7UY6 - chains A and G of the 8 polymer chains in the assembly; structure by electron microscopy, 2.90 A resolution.

Chain A:
Molecule: Telomerase reverse transcriptase
From: Tetrahymena thermophila
Notes: EC 2.7.7.49
Reference sequence: O77448 (TERT_TETTH); residues 1-1117 here = UniProt positions 1-1117
Sequence (1117 residues; each row starts with the number of its first residue):
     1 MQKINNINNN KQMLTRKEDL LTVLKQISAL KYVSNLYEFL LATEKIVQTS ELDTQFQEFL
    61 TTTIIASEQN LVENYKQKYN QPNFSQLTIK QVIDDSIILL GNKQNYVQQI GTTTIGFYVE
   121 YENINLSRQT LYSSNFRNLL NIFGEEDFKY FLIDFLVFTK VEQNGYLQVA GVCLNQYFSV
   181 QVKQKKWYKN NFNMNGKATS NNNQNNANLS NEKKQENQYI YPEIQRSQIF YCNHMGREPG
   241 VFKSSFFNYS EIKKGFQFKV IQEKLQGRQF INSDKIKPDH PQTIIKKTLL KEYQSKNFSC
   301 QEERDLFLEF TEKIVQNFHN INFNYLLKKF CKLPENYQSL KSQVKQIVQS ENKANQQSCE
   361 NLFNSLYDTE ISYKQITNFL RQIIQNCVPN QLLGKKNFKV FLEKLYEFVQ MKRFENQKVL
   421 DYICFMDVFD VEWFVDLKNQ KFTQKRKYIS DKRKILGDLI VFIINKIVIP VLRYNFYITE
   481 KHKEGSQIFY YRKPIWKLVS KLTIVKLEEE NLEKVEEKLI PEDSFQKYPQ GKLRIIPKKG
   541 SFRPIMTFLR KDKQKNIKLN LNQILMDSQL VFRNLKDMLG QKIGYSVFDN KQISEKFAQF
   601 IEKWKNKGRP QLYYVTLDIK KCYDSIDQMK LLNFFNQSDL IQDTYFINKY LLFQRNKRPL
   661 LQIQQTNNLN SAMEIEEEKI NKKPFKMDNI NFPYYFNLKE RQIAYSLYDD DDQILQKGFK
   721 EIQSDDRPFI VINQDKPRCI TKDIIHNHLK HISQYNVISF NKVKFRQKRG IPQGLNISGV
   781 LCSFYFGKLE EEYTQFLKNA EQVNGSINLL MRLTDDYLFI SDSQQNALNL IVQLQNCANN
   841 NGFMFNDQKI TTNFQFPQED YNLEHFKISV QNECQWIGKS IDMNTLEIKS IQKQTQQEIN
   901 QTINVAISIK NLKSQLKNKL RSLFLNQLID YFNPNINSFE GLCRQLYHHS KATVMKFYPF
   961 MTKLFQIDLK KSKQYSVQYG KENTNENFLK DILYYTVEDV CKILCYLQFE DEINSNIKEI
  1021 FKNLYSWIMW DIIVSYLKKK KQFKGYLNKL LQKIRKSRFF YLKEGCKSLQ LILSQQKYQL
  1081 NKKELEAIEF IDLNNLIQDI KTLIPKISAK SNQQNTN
Not modelled in the structure: 1-10, 180-215, 252-280, 664-686, 1111-1117

Chain G:
Molecule: Telomerase associated protein p50
From: Tetrahymena thermophila
Reference sequence: D2CVN8 (TAP50_TETTS); residues 1-422 here = UniProt positions 1-422
Sequence (422 residues; each row starts with the number of its first residue):
     1 MKLLLQNQNI FQKLKNTLNG CIKKFYDTYQ DLEQMQKFEM IVEDKLLFRY SCSQSEMFSA
    61 QIQAHYLEKR VLQLTDGNVK YIVNFRDKGV LDKANFFDTP NNSLVIIRQW SYEIYYTKNT
   121 FQINLVIDEM RCIDIITTIF YCKLELDFTQ GIKGISKSSS FSNQIYEYSA QYYKAIQLLK
   181 KLLINDSYIS ELYNSTKSKQ QPRLFIFQSF KPKMNLAEQN LSRQFEQCQQ DDFGDGCLLQ
   241 IVNYTHQSLK QIENKNNSNQ IVNGQNEISK KKRVLKSNED LYKISLQKQL KIFQEEEIEL
   301 HSQSTIRNQT NQQLETFESD TSKRNSEKIL HSINELNTSK QKVNQMNSSQ HQIQKLENNN
   361 LNKNILNQIN ENDIKNELEE RQQQHLTQSF NSKAQLKKII TLKKNQDILL FKPQEQEGSK
   421 KY
Not modelled in the structure: 185-422

Interface between chain A and chain G:
Pairs across the interface (37; chain A residue first):
  Lys90(A) - Asp98(G)
  Tyr118(A) - Thr137(G)
  Glu120(A) - Thr137(G)
  Tyr121(A) - Ile135(G)
  Tyr121(A) - Ile136(G)
  Tyr121(A) - Thr137(G)  hydrogen bond (backbone-backbone)
  Tyr121(A) - Thr138(G)  hydrogen bond (backbone-side chain)
  Glu122(A) - Met1(G)
  Glu122(A) - Ile136(G)
  Glu122(A) - Thr138(G)
  Asn123(A) - Asp134(G)
  Asn123(A) - Ile136(G)
  Ile124(A) - Met1(G)  hydrophobic
  Ile124(A) - Leu104(G)  hydrophobic
  Ile124(A) - Asp134(G)
  Asn125(A) - Asp134(G)  hydrogen bond (backbone-side chain)
  Arg128(A) - Asp134(G)  salt bridge
  Arg128(A) - Ile135(G)
  Gln129(A) - Phe97(G)
  Gln129(A) - Ile133(G)
  Arg137(A) - Phe97(G)  hydrogen bond (side chain-backbone)
  Asp643(A) - Lys13(G)  salt bridge
  Asp643(A) - Ser55(G)
  Thr644(A) - Lys13(G)  hydrogen bond
  Phe646(A) - Leu4(G)  hydrophobic
  Phe646(A) - Gln8(G)
  Phe646(A) - Ser59(G)
  Leu707(A) - Arg108(G)
  Tyr708(A) - Gln54(G)  hydrogen bond (side chain-backbone)
  Tyr708(A) - Ser55(G)
  Tyr708(A) - Met57(G)  hydrophobic
  Asp709(A) - Arg108(G)  salt bridge
  Pro737(A) - Leu4(G)  hydrophobic
  Arg738(A) - Leu4(G)
  Cys739(A) - Leu4(G)
  Cys739(A) - Asn7(G)
  Thr741(A) - Asn7(G)  hydrogen bond (side chain-backbone)
Also at the interface, not in a pair above, chain A (26 interface residues in all): Thr88, Val119, Tyr132, Leu715, Ile744
Also at the interface, not in a pair above, chain G (21 interface residues in all): Phe96, Ile106

Summary:
The interface between chain A and chain G involves 26 residues on one side and 21 on the other; the contacts
include 7 hydrogen bonds and 3 salt bridges. Polar contacts include Arg128(A)-Asp134(G), Asp643(A)-Lys13(G)
and Asp709(A)-Arg108(G).
Chain A is Telomerase reverse transcriptase and chain G is Telomerase associated protein p50, both from
Tetrahymena thermophila; the structure, Tetrahymena telomerase at 2.9 Angstrom resolution, was determined by
electron microscopy (same publication as 7UY5, 7UY7 and 7UY8).
